PDB entry 6XTX | electron microscopy, 3.29 A resolution | chains 3 and 5 of the 12 polymer chains in the assembly

# Chain 3
Name: DNA replication licensing factor MCM3
Source organism: Homo sapiens
Notes: EC 3.6.4.12
UniProt: P25205 (MCM3_HUMAN), isoform P25205-2; numbering as in UniProt (aligned over 1-853)
Sequence (853 residues; row label = number of the first residue in the row):
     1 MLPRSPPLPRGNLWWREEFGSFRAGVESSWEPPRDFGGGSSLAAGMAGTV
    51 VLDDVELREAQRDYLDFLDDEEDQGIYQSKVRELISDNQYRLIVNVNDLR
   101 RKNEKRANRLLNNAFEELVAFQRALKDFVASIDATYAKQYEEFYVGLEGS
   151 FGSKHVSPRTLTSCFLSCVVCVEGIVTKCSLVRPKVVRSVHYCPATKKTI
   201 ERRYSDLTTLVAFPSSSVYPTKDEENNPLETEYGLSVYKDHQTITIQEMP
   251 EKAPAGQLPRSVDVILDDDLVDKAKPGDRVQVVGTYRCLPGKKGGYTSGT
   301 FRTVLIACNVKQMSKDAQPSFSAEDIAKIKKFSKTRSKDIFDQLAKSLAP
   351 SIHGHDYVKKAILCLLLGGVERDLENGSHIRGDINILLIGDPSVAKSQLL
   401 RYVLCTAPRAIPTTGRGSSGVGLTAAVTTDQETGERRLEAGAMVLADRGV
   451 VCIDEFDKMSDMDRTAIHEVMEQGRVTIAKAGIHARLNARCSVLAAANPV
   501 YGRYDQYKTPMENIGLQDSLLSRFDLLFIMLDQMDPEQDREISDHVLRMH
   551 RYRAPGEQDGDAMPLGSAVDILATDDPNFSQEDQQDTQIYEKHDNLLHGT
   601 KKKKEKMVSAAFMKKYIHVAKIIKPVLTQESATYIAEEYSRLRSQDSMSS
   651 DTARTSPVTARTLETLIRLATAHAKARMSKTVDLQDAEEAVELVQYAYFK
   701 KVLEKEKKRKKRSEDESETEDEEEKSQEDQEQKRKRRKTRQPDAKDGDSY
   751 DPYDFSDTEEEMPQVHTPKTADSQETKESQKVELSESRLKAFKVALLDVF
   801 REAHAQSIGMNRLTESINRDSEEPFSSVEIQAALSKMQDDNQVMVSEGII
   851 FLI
Unresolved in the structure: 15-55, 553-607, 705-853
Curated features (UniProtKB/Swiss-Prot):
  - binding site (ADP): Ala-395
  - modified residue: Lys-293 (N6-acetyllysine)
  - natural variant: Val-280 (D280V: this construct carries the variant)
What the authors report for this chain:
  - binding site for the 70-nt DNA strand: Ser-419, Lys-480

# Chain 5
Name: DNA replication licensing factor MCM5
Source organism: Homo sapiens
Notes: EC 3.6.4.12
UniProt: P33992 (MCM5_HUMAN); residues 1-734 here = UniProt positions 1-734
Sequence (734 residues; numbered 1 to 734; the number before each row is that of its first residue):
     1 MSGFDDPGIFYSDSFGGDAQADEGQARKSQLQRRFKEFLRQYRVGTDRTG
    51 FTFKYRDELKRHYNLGEYWIEVEMEDLASFDEDLADYLYKQPAEHLQLLE
   101 EAAKEVADEVTRPRPSGEEVLQDIQVMLKSDASPSSIRSLKSDMMSHLVK
   151 IPGIIIAASAVRAKATRISIQCRSCRNTLTNIAMRPGLEGYALPRKCNTD
   201 QAGRPKCPLDPYFIMPDKCKCVDFQTLKLQELPDAVPHGEMPRHMQLYCD
   251 RYLCDKVVPGNRVTIMGIYSIKKFGLTTSRGRDRVGVGIRSSYIRVLGIQ
   301 VDTDGSGRSFAGAVSPQEEEEFRRLAALPNVYEVISKSIAPSIFGGTDMK
   351 KAIACLLFGGSRKRLPDGLTRRGDINLLMLGDPGTAKSQLLKFVEKCSPI
   401 GVYTSGKGSSAAGLTASVMRDPSSRNFIMEGGAMVLADGGVVCIDEFDKM
   451 REDDRVAIHEAMEQQTISIAKAGITTTLNSRCSVLAAANSVFGRWDETKG
   501 EDNIDFMPTILSRFDMIFIVKDEHNEERDVMLAKHVITLHVSALTQTQAV
   551 EGEIDLAKLKKFIAYCRVKCGPRLSAEAAEKLKNRYIIMRSGARQHERDS
   601 DRRSSIPITVRQLEAIVRIAEALSKMKLQPFATEADVEEALRLFQVSTLD
   651 AALSGTLSGVEGFTSQEDQEMLSRIEKQLKRRFAIGSQVSEHSIIKDFTK
   701 QKYPEHAIHKVLQLMLRRGEIQHRMQRKVLYRLK
Unresolved in the structure: 1-20, 199-206, 276-284, 304-313, 406-410, 490-505, 543-553, 657-734
Curated features (UniProtKB/Swiss-Prot):
  - binding site (ADP): Arg-371
  - modified residue: Ser-2 (N-acetylserine), Ser-315 (Phosphoserine), Lys-392 (N6-acetyllysine), Lys-396 (N6-acetyllysine), Ser-605 (Phosphoserine), Lys-696 (N6-acetyllysine)
  - natural variant: Thr-466 (T466I: In MGORS8)
What the authors report for this chain:
  - catalytic residues: Arg-513
  - conformationally variable residues (order/disorder transition): Arg-513

# Chain 3 / chain 5 interface
Residue-residue contacts (90):
  Thr-162(3) with Asp-223(5)
  Ser-163(3) with Cys-221(5); Asp-223(5), hydrogen bond
  Leu-207(3) with Pro-216(5), hydrophobic
  Val-211(3) with Asp-217(5)
  Phe-213(3) with Arg-173(5); Arg-176(5); Phe-213(5), hydrophobic
  Pro-214(3) with Phe-213(5)
  Gln-257(3) with Val-258(5)
  Arg-260(3) with Asp-255(5), salt bridge
  Arg-287(3) with Pro-216(5); Asp-217(5), salt bridge
  Cys-288(3) with Pro-216(5); Cys-219(5), hydrogen bond
  Pro-290(3) with Ile-214(5), hydrophobic; Pro-216(5)
  Lys-292(3) with Leu-193(5); Tyr-212(5), hydrogen bond (side chain-backbone)
  Gly-295(3) with Ala-192(5); Leu-193(5), hydrogen bond (backbone-backbone)
  Tyr-296(3) with Gly-190(5), hydrogen bond (side chain-backbone); Tyr-191(5); Ala-192(5); Lys-273(5), hydrogen bond (side chain-backbone); Phe-274(5)
  Thr-297(3) with Gly-190(5); Tyr-191(5), hydrogen bond (backbone-backbone)
  Ser-298(3) with Gly-190(5); Phe-274(5)
  Gly-299(3) with Ala-165(5), hydrogen bond (backbone-backbone)
  Thr-300(3) with Phe-224(5)
  Phe-301(3) with Ala-163(5); Ala-165(5), hydrophobic; Ile-168(5), hydrophobic; Cys-219(5), hydrophobic
  Pro-350(3) with Asp-367(5)
  Ser-351(3) with Leu-365(5); Asp-367(5), hydrogen bond; Leu-369(5)
  Ser-393(3) with Thr-609(5); Arg-611(5)
  Ser-397(3) with Glu-463(5), hydrogen bond; Gln-464(5), hydrogen bond
  Gln-398(3) with Leu-369(5); Arg-371(5)
  Arg-401(3) with Gln-464(5)
  Thr-413(3) with Ala-470(5)
  Thr-414(3) with Glu-460(5), hydrogen bond; Ser-468(5)
  Arg-416(3) with Val-456(5); Glu-460(5); Lys-471(5)
  Gly-417(3) with Ser-468(5); Ile-469(5); Ala-470(5), hydrogen bond (backbone-backbone)
  Ser-418(3) with Ala-470(5)
  Ser-419(3) with Ala-470(5), hydrogen bond (backbone-backbone)
  Gly-422(3) with Ala-470(5); Lys-471(5)
  Ala-426(3) with Ala-472(5)
  Thr-429(3) with Arg-425(5), hydrogen bond; Asn-426(5)
  Asp-430(3) with Arg-425(5), hydrogen bond (backbone-side chain)
  Gln-431(3) with Ser-424(5), hydrogen bond (side chain-backbone); Arg-425(5); Asn-426(5), hydrogen bond
  Glu-439(3) with Ala-472(5); Gly-473(5)
  Leu-445(3) with Thr-475(5)
  Glu-455(3) with Glu-460(5); Glu-463(5)
  Lys-458(3) with Val-456(5); Glu-460(5), salt bridge
  Arg-503(3) with Pro-607(5)
  Met-534(3) with Arg-590(5); Arg-594(5)
  Asp-539(3) with Arg-590(5), salt bridge
  Arg-540(3) with Lys-583(5); Ile-587(5)
  Ser-543(3) with Tyr-586(5); Leu-613(5)
  Asp-544(3) with Lys-583(5), salt bridge
  Leu-547(3) with Ala-579(5); Lys-583(5); Val-617(5), hydrophobic
  Met-549(3) with Leu-365(5), hydrophobic
  His-550(3) with Lys-363(5), hydrogen bond; Glu-614(5), salt bridge; Val-617(5)
Interface residues without a listed pair, chain 3 (64 interface residues in all): Ala-212, Thr-303, Leu-348, Pro-392, Tyr-402, Ile-411, Pro-412, Gly-415, Thr-428, Gly-434, Asp-454, Pro-536, Val-546, Arg-551, Tyr-552
Interface residues without a listed pair, chain 5 (71 interface residues in all): Ala-160, Val-161, Arg-162, Lys-164, Gln-171, Glu-189, Val-222, Gly-275, Thr-370, Asp-453, His-459, Thr-477, Arg-573, Leu-574, Ala-576, Leu-582, Val-610, Glu-621

# Overview
64 residues of chain 3 face 71 of chain 5 across their interface, with 19 hydrogen bonds and 6 salt bridges.
Polar contacts include Arg-260(3)/Asp-255(5), Arg-287(3)/Asp-217(5) and Lys-458(3)/Glu-460(5). The paper
reports the catalytic residue Arg-513(5); a binding site for the 70-nt DNA strand at Ser-419(3) and
Lys-480(3).
Here chain 3 is DNA replication licensing factor MCM3 and chain 5 is DNA replication licensing factor MCM5,
both from Homo sapiens. Entry 6XTX (CryoEM structure of human CMG bound to ATPgammaS and DNA) was determined
by electron microscopy (same publication as 6XTY).
